PDB entry 9C59 | electron microscopy, 4.30 A resolution (low resolution: residue-level contacts below are approximate; hydrogen-bond / salt-bridge calls are withheld) | chains D and B of the 14 polymer chains in the assembly

Chain D:
Molecule: AP-3 complex subunit delta-1
Organism: Homo sapiens
UniProtKB: O14617 (AP3D1_HUMAN); residue numbers follow UniProt; this construct covers 1-617
Chain sequence (617 residues; each row starts with the number of its first residue):
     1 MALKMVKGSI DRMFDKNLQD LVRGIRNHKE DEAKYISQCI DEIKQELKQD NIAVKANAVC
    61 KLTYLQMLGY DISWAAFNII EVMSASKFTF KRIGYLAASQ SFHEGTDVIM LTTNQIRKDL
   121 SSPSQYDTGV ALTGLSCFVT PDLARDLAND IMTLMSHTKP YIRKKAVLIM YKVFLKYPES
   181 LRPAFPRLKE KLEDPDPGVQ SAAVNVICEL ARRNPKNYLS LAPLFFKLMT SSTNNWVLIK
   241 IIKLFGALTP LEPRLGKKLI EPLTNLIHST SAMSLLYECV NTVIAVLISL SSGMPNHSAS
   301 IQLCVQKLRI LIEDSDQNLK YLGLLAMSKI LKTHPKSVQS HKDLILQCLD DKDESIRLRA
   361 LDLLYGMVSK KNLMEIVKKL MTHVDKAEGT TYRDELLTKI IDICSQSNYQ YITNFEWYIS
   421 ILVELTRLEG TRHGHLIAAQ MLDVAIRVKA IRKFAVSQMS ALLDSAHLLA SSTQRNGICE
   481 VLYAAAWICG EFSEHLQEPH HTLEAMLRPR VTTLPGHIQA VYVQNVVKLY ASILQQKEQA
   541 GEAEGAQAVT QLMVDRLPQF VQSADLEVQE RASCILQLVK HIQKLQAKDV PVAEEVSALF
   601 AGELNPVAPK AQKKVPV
Not modelled in the structure: 606-617
Swiss-Prot annotation at these positions:
  - modified residue: Ala2 (N-acetylalanine)

Chain B:
Molecule: AP-3 complex subunit beta-1
Organism: Homo sapiens
UniProtKB: O00203 (AP3B1_HUMAN); numbering as in UniProt (aligned over 1-677)
Chain sequence (677 residues; row label = number of the first residue in the row):
     1 MSSNSFPYNE QSGGGEATEL GQEATSTISP SGAFGLFSSD LKKNEDLKQM LESNKDSAKL
    61 DAMKRIVGMI AKGKNASELF PAVVKNVASK NIEIKKLVYV YLVRYAEEQQ DLALLSISTF
   121 QRALKDPNQL IRASALRVLS SIRVPIIVPI MMLAIKEASA DLSPYVRKNA AHAIQKLYSL
   181 DPEQKEMLIE VIEKLLKDKS TLVAGSVVMA FEEVCPDRID LIHKNYRKLC NLLVDVEEWG
   241 QVVIIHMLTR YARTQFVSPW KEGDELEDNG KNFYESDDDQ KEKTDKKKKP YTMDPDHRLL
   301 IRNTKPLLQS RNAAVVMAVA QLYWHISPKS EAGIISKSLV RLLRSNREVQ YIVLQNIATM
   361 SIQRKGMFEP YLKSFYVRST DPTMIKTLKL EILTNLANEA NISTLLREFQ TYVKSQDKQF
   421 AAATIQTIGR CATNILEVTD TCLNGLVCLL SNRDEIVVAE SVVVIKKLLQ MQPAQHGEII
   481 KHMAKLLDSI TVPVARASIL WLIGENCERV PKIAPDVLRK MAKSFTSEDD LVKLQILNLG
   541 AKLYLTNSKQ TKLLTQYILN LGKYDQNYDI RDRTRFIRQL IVPNVKSGAL SKYAKKIFLA
   601 QKPAPLLESP FKDRDHFQLG TLSHTLNIKA TGYLELSNWP EVAPDPSVRN VEVIELAKEW
   661 TPAGKAKQEN SAKKFYS
Not modelled in the structure: 1-34, 261-289, 651-677
Swiss-Prot annotation at these positions:
  - modified residue (Phosphoserine): Ser276, Ser609
  - natural variant: Leu390 to Gln410 (deletion: In HPS2), Leu580 (L580R: In HPS2)

How chain D and chain B interact:
Pairs across the interface (41; chain D residue first):
  Ile446(D) - Tyr568(B)
  Tyr483(D) - Asn567(B)
  Tyr483(D) - Asp569(B)
  Trp487(D) - Tyr568(B)
  Gln524(D) - Asp572(B)
  Lys528(D) - Arg575(B)
  Gln562(D) - Pro603(B)
  Gln562(D) - Ala604(B)
  Gln562(D) - Leu606(B)
  Leu566(D) - Lys466(B)
  Leu566(D) - Gln470(B)
  Glu567(D) - Leu531(B)
  Glu567(D) - Leu534(B)
  Glu567(D) - Gln535(B)
  Gln569(D) - Gln470(B)
  Glu570(D) - Gln470(B)
  Glu570(D) - Trp501(B)
  Glu570(D) - Lys602(B)
  Arg571(D) - Leu534(B)
  Ser573(D) - Lys602(B)
  Gln577(D) - Ile597(B)
  Leu578(D) - Leu590(B)
  His581(D) - Tyr593(B)
  Leu585(D) - Leu590(B)
  Glu594(D) - Lys586(B)
  Glu595(D) - Gly588(B)
  Glu595(D) - Ala589(B)
  Glu595(D) - Leu590(B)
  Val596(D) - Leu590(B)
  Ala598(D) - Gln579(B)
  Leu599(D) - Arg575(B)
  Leu599(D) - Phe576(B)
  Leu599(D) - Gln579(B)
  Leu599(D) - Leu580(B)
  Phe600(D) - Asp572(B)
  Phe600(D) - Arg575(B)
  Glu603(D) - Tyr568(B)
  Glu603(D) - Arg571(B)
  Glu603(D) - Asp572(B)
  Glu603(D) - Arg575(B)
  Asn605(D) - Tyr568(B)
Interface residues without a listed pair, chain D (28 interface residues in all): Val521, Val561, Cys574, Val592
Interface residues without a listed pair, chain B (29 interface residues in all): Arg573, Lys596, Ala600, Pro605

Overview:
The interface between chain D and chain B involves 28 residues on one side and 29 on the other.
Here chain D is AP-3 complex subunit delta-1 and chain B is AP-3 complex subunit beta-1, both from Homo
sapiens. Entry 9C59 (Human AP-3 dimer bound to myristoylated Arf1 (Q71L) and LAMP1 cargo on a lipid nanodisc)
was determined by electron microscopy together with 9C58, 9C5A, 9C5B and 9C5C from the same study.
